5B4C - chain A; structure by X-ray diffraction, 1.96 A resolution.

== Chain A ==
Name: UDP-2,3-diacylglucosamine hydrolase
Organism: Pseudomonas aeruginosa PAO1
Notes: EC 3.6.1.54
UniProt: Q9I2V0 (LPXH_PSEAE); numbering as in UniProt (aligned over 1-240)
Amino-acid sequence (248 residues; row label = number of the first residue in the row):
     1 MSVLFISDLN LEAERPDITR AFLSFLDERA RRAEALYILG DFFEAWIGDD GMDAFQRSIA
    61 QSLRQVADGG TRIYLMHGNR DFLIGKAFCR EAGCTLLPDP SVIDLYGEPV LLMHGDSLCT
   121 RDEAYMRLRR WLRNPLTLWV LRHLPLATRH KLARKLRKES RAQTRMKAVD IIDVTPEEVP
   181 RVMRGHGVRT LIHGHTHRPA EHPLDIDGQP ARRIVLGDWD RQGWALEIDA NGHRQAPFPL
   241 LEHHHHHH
Disordered / not traced: 1, 161-169, 242-248
Construct notes: engineered mutation Asn-10 (His in Q9I2V0); expression tag (241-248)
Bound ions: Mn2+: Asp-41, Asn-79, His-114, His-195
UniProt features mapped onto this chain:
  - binding site (Mn(2+)): Asp-8, Asp-41, Asn-79, His-114, His-195, His-197
  - binding site (substrate): Asn-79, Arg-80, Asp-122, Arg-157 to Lys-167, His-195
Reported in the primary citation:
  - mutagenesis - H10N: abolished binding to Mn2+
  - mutagenesis - H10N: abolished binding to lipid X
  - conformationally variable residues (loop rearrangement, order/disorder transition): Lys-158 to Ile-172
  - contacts within the chain: Ile-171/Arg-198 (hydrogen bond)
  - catalytic residues: Arg-80 (proposed by the authors, not directly observed)

== In short ==
Asp-41, Asn-79, His-114 and His-195 form the Mn2+ site. UniProt lists 6 Mn2+-binding residues and 15
substrate-binding residues. The paper reports the catalytic residue Arg-80; H10N abolishes binding to Mn2+.
Chain A is UDP-2,3-diacylglucosamine hydrolase (Pseudomonas aeruginosa PAO1); the structure, Crystal structure
of H10N mutant of LpxH with manganese, was determined by X-ray diffraction, deposited together with 5B49,
5B4A, 5B4B and 5B4D.
